PDB entry 7V1X | X-ray diffraction, 1.76 A resolution | chains A and E of the 6 polymer chains in the assembly

== Chain A (and E) ==
Molecule: Difructose dianhydride I synthase/hydrolase
Source organism: Bifidobacterium dentium
Notes: chain E of this document is another copy of the same molecule, construct and numbering; everything in this record applies to it too
UniProt: A0A6L9SN29 (A0A6L9SN29_9BIFI); residues 1-452 here = UniProt positions 1-452
Chain sequence (460 residues; row label = number of the first residue in the row):
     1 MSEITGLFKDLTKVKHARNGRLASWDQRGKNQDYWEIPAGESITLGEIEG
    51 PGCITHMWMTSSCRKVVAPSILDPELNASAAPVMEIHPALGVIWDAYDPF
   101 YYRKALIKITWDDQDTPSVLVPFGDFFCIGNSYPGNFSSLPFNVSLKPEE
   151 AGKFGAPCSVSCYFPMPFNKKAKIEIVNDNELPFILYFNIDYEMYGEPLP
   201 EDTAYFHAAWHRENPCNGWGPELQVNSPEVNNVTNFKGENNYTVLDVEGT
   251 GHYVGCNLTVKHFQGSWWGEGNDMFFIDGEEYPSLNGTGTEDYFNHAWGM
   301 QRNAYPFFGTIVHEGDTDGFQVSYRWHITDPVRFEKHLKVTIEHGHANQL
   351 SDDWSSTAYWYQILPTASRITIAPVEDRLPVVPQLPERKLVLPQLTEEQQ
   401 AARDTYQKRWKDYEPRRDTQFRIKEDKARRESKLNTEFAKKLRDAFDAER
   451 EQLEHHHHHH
Disordered / not traced: 1-2, 450-460
Sequence notes: expression tag (453-460)
Bound ions: Ca2+ site 1: N31, D33 (shared with 3 residues of chain B); Ca2+ site 2: E270, N272, T288 (shared with 2 residues of chain D)
Residues lining bound ligands:
  - beta-D-fructofuranose (FRU), molecule 1: W58, T60, P82, Y187
  - beta-D-fructofuranose (FRU), molecule 2: N226, W267, G269, E270, T288, G289, E291, D292, A297, W298, G299
Reported in the primary citation:
  - binding site for beta-D-fructofuranose: Y187, W267, E270, E291, D292, W298
  - catalytic residues: E270, E291
  - Ca2+ coordination: E270, N272, T288
  - mutagenesis - E270A, E291Q, D292A, D292N, W298A: decreased catalytic activity
  - mutagenesis - Y187F: unchanged catalytic activity
  - mutagenesis - Y187A: abolished catalytic activity
  - mutagenesis - E85A, E85Q, K147A: unchanged catalytic activity on pNP-alpha-D-Araf
  - mutagenesis - E85A, E85Q, K147A: decreased catalytic activity on inulobiose
  - specificity-determining residues: E85, K147
  - mutagenesis - W267A, E270Q, E291A: abolished expression

== How chain A and chain E interact ==
Pairs across the interface - 30 pairs, chain A then chain E:
  I71(A) - I71(E)
  I71(A) - L72(E)
  I71(A) - D73(E)  hydrogen bond (backbone-backbone)
  I71(A) - L76(E)  hydrophobic
  I71(A) - N77(E)
  L72(A) - I71(E)
  L72(A) - L72(E)  hydrophobic
  L72(A) - V92(E)  hydrophobic
  D73(A) - I71(E)  hydrogen bond (backbone-backbone)
  L76(A) - I71(E)  hydrophobic
  N77(A) - I71(E)
  A80(A) - L90(E)
  A80(A) - V92(E)  hydrophobic
  A81(A) - A89(E)
  A81(A) - L90(E)  hydrogen bond (backbone-backbone)
  V83(A) - L90(E)
  M84(A) - V92(E)  hydrophobic
  E85(A) - L90(E)
  I86(A) - I86(E)  hydrophobic
  I86(A) - L90(E)  hydrophobic
  A89(A) - A81(E)
  L90(A) - A80(E)
  L90(A) - A81(E)  hydrogen bond (backbone-backbone)
  L90(A) - V83(E)
  L90(A) - M84(E)
  L90(A) - E85(E)
  L90(A) - I86(E)  hydrophobic
  V92(A) - L72(E)  hydrophobic
  V92(A) - A80(E)  hydrophobic
  V92(A) - M84(E)  hydrophobic
Other interface residues (no listed pair), chain A (15 interface residues in all): G91
Other interface residues (no listed pair), chain E (15 interface residues in all): G91

== Summary ==
The chain A/chain E interface involves 15 residues from each chain; the contacts include 4 hydrogen bonds.
Main-chain hydrogen bonds include I71(A)-D73(E) and A81(A)-L90(E). Chain A binds beta-D-fructofuranose. From
the paper: catalytic residues E270(A) and E291(A); E270A, E291Q and D292A of chain A, among others, reduce
catalytic activity; 13 substitutions were tested in all.
Both chains are Difructose dianhydride I synthase/hydrolase (Bifidobacterium dentium). Entry 7V1X (Difructose
dianhydride I synthase/hydrolase (alphaFFase1) from Bifidobacterium dentium in complex with
beta-D-fructofuranose) was determined by X-ray diffraction together with 7V1V and 7V1W from the same study.
